PDB entry 1CZN | X-ray diffraction, 1.70 A resolution | chain A

== Chain A ==
Name: Flavodoxin
Source organism: Synechococcus elongatus
Reference sequence: P10340 (FLAV_SYNP7); residue numbers follow UniProt; this construct covers 1-169
Chain sequence (169 residues; row label = number of the first residue in the row):
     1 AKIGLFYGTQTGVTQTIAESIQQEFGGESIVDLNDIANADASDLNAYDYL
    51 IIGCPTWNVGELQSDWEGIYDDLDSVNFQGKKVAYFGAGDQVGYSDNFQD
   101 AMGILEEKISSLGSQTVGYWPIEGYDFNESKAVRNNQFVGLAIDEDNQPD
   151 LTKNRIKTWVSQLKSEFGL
Small-molecule neighbours: FMN (flavin mononucleotide): Gly-8, Thr-9, Gln-10, Thr-11, Gly-12, Val-13, Thr-14, Pro-55, Thr-56, Trp-57, Asn-58, Val-59, Gly-60, Ala-88, Gly-89, Asp-90, Tyr-94, Asn-97, Phe-98, Gln-99, Asp-146

== Overview ==
Ligands of chain A: flavin mononucleotide.
Chain A is Flavodoxin (Synechococcus elongatus); the structure, Refined structures of oxidized flavodoxin from
anacystis nidulans, was determined by X-ray diffraction (same publication as 1CZU, 1D03 and 1OFV).
